5U1B - chains A and D of the 8 polymer chains in the assembly; structure by X-ray diffraction, 2.81 A resolution.

# Chain A (and D)
Molecule: MtrE protein, Ferritin chimera
From: Neisseria gonorrhoeae
Notes: EC 1.16.3.2; chain D of this document is another copy of the same molecule, construct and numbering; everything in this record applies to it too
Reference sequence: chimeric construct of Q51006, O69434: residues -17 to -3 from Q51006 (Q51006_NEIGO) positions 317-331 (UniProt number = residue number + 334); residues 1-167 from O69434 positions 1-167 (same numbers)
Chain sequence (189 residues; row label = number of the first residue in the row; numbers below 1 keep their minus sign (Met-21 is residue -21)):
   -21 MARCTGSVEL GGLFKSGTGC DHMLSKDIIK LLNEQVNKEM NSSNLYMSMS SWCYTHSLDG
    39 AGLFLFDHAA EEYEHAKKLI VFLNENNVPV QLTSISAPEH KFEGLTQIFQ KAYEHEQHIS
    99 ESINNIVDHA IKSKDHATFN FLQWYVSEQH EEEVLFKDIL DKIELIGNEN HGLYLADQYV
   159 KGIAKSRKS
Not modelled in the structure: -21 to -2, 167 (chain D: -21 to 0, 167)
Construct notes: initiating methionine (-21); expression tag (-20 to -18); linker (-2 to 0); conflict Ser125 (Ala in O69434)

# How chain A and chain D interact
Contacting residue pairs (9; chain A residue first):
  Ser35(A) with Asp139(D); Lys140(D), hydrogen bond (backbone-side chain); Leu143(D)
  Asp37(A) with Lys140(D), salt bridge
  Asn148(A) with Glu147(D); Asn148(D)
  His149(A) with Ile144(D); Glu147(D); Asn148(D)
Also at the interface, not in a pair above, chain A (7 interface residues in all): Leu36, Leu151, Tyr152
Also at the interface, not in a pair above, chain D (10 interface residues in all): His149, Gly150, Leu153, Tyr157

# Overview
The interface between chain A and chain D involves 7 residues on one side and 10 on the other; the contacts
include 1 hydrogen bond and 1 salt bridge. Among the polar pairs are Asp37(A)-Lys140(D) and
Ser35(A)-Lys140(D).
Both chains are MtrE protein, Ferritin chimera (Neisseria gonorrhoeae). Entry 5U1B (Ferritin with Gc MtrE
loop2 inserted at the N-terminus) was determined by X-ray diffraction (same publication as 5U1A).
